Entry 7ADE (electron microscopy, 4.20 A resolution (low resolution: residue-level contacts below are approximate; hydrogen-bond / salt-bridge calls are withheld)); this record covers chains Y and K of the 15 polymer chains in the assembly.

== Chain Y ==
Protein: DNA-directed RNA polymerase subunit beta'
From: Escherichia coli
Notes: EC 2.7.7.6
Reference sequence: C3SIA2 (C3SIA2_ECOLX); residue numbers follow UniProt; this construct covers 1-1407
Chain sequence (1416 residues; each row starts with the number of its first residue):
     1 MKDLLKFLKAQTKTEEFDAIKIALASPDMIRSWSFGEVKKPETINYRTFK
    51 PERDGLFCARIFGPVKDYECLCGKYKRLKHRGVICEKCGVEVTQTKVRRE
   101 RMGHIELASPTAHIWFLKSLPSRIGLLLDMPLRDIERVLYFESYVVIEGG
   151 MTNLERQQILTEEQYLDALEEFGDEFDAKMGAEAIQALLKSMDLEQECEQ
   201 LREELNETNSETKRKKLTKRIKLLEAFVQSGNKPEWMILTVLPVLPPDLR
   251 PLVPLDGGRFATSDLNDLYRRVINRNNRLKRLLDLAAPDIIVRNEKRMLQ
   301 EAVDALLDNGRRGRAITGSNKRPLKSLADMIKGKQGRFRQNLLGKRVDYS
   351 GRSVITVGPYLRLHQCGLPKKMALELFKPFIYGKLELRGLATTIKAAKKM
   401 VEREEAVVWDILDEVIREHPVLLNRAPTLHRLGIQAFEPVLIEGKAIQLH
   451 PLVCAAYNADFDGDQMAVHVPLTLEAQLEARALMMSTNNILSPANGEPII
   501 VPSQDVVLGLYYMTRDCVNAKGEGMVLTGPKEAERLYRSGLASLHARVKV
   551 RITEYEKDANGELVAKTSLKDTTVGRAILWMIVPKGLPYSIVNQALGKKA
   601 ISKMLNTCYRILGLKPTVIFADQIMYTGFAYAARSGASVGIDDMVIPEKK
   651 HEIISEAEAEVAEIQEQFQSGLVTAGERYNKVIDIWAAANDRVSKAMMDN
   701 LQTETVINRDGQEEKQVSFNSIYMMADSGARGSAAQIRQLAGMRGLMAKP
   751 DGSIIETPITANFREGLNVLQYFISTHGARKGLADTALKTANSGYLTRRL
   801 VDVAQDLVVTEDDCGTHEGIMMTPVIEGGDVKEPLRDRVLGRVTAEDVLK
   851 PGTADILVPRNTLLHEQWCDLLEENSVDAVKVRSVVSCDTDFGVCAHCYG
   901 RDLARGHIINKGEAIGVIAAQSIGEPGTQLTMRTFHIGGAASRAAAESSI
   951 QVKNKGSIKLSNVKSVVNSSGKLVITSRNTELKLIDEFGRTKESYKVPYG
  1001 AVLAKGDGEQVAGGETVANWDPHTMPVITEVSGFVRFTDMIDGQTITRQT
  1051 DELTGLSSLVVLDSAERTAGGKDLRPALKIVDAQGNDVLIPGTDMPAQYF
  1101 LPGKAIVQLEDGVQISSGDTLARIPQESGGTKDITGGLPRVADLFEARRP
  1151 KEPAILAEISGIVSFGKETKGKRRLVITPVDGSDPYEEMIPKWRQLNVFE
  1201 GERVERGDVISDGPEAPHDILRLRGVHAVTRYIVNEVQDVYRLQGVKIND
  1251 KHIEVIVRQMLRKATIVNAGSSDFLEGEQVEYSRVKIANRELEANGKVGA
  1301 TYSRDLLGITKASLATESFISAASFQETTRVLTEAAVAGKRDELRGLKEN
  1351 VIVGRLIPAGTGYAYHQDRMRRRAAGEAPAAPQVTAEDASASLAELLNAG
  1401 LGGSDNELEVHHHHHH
Not modelled in the structure: 1-15, 310-324, 1374-1416
Differences from the reference sequence: expression tag (1408-1416)
Bound ions: Zn2+ site 1: Cys70, Cys72, Cys85; Mg2+: Asp460, Asp462, Asp464; Zn2+ site 2: Cys814, Cys888, Cys895, Cys898
Reported in the primary citation:
  - mutagenesis - C72H, C85H, E86K: decreased growth in response to rhoY80C

== Chain K ==
Molecule: ntDNA
Sequence (50 nucleotides; each row starts with the number of its first residue; numbers below 1 keep their minus sign (DG-35 is residue -35)):
   -35 GGGCTGCGAATAACGGCCGAGCAGCGTAGCATTACTTGTGAGCGGATAAC
Not modelled in the structure: -35 to -25, -12 to -1, 11-14

== How chain Y and chain K interact ==
Contacting residue pairs - 14 pairs, chain Y then chain K:
  Leu120(Y) - DG4(K)
  Leu120(Y) - DA5(K)
  Pro121(Y) - DA5(K)
  Arg270(Y) - DC-22(K)
  Arg270(Y) - DG-21(K)
  Arg271(Y) - DG-21(K)
  Asn274(Y) - DC-22(K)
  Asn274(Y) - DG-21(K)
  Arg275(Y) - DG-21(K)
  Arg278(Y) - DC-22(K)
  Arg278(Y) - DG-21(K)
  Arg278(Y) - DG-20(K)
  Asn294(Y) - DC-19(K)
  Met298(Y) - DG-20(K)
Other interface residues (no listed pair), chain Y (15 interface residues in all): Pro41, Glu42, Arg1148, Lys1151, Lys1311, Arg1330
Other interface residues (no listed pair), chain K (10 interface residues in all): DA-23, DT1, DG2, DT3

== Summary ==
The interface between chain Y and chain K involves 15 residues on one side and 10 on the other. Cys70(Y),
Cys72(Y) and Cys85(Y) form the Zn2+ site 1. The Mg2+ site is built by Asp460(Y), Asp462(Y) and Asp464(Y). The
paper reports that C72H, C85H and E86K of chain Y reduce growth in response to rhoY80C.
Chain Y is DNA-directed RNA polymerase subunit beta' (Escherichia coli) and chain K is ntDNA; the structure,
Transcription termination complex IVa, was determined by electron microscopy, deposited together with 6Z9P,
6Z9Q, 6Z9R, 6Z9S, 6Z9T, 7ADB, 7ADC and 7ADD.
